Entry 2R36 (X-ray diffraction, 2.00 A resolution); this record covers chains B and D of the 4 polymer chains in the assembly.

== Chain B (and D) ==
Name: Insulin
From: Homo sapiens
Notes: fragment: Insulin B chain; chain D of this document is another copy of the same molecule, construct and numbering; everything in this record applies to it too
UniProtKB: P01308 (INS_HUMAN); residues 1-30 here correspond to UniProt positions 25-54 (UniProt number = residue number + 24)
Amino-acid sequence (30 residues; row label = number of the first residue in the row):
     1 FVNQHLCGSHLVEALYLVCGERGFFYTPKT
Ion coordination: Ni2+ site 1 near H5 (its only coordinating residue here); Ni2+ site 2 near H10 (its only coordinating residue here)

== Chain B / chain D interface ==
Contacting residue pairs - 21 pairs, chain B then chain D:
  G8(B) with Y16(D)
  S9(B) with Y16(D)
  V12(B) with Y16(D), hydrophobic
  E13(B) with E13(D)
  Y16(B) with G8(D); S9(D); V12(D), hydrophobic; Y26(D)
  E21(B) with P28(D); K29(D)
  G23(B) with Y26(D)
  F24(B) with V12(D), hydrophobic; F24(D), hydrophobic; Y26(D), hydrogen bond (backbone-backbone)
  F25(B) with F24(D); F25(D), hydrophobic
  Y26(B) with Y16(D); G23(D); F24(D), hydrogen bond (backbone-backbone)
  P28(B) with E21(D)
  T30(B) with E21(D)
Interface residues without a listed pair, chain B (13 interface residues in all): G20
Interface residues without a listed pair, chain D (13 interface residues in all): G20

== Summary ==
Chain B and chain D each contribute 13 residues to their interface; the contacts include 2 hydrogen bonds. Its
one hydrogen bond, F24(B)-Y26(D), is backbone to backbone.
Both chains are Insulin (Homo sapiens). Entry 2R36 (Crystal structure of ni human ARG-insulin) was determined
by X-ray diffraction, deposited together with 2R34 and 2R35.
